6YW5 - chains MM and aa of the 38 polymer chains in the assembly; structure by electron microscopy, 2.85 A resolution.

[Chain MM]
Molecule: 40S ribosomal protein S13
Source organism: Neurospora crassa OR74A
UniProtKB: Q7S2C2 (Q7S2C2_NEUCR); residues 1-119 here = UniProt positions 1-119
Chain sequence (119 residues; each row starts with the number of its first residue):
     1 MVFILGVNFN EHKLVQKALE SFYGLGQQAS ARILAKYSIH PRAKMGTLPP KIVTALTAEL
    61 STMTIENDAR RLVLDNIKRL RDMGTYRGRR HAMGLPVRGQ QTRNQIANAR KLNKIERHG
Not modelled in the structure: 1

[Chain aa]
Molecule: 16S rRNA
Source organism: Neurospora crassa OR74A
Sequence (1864 nucleotides; each row starts with the number of its first residue):
     1 GAUGUAAUAA AAAAAAUUUU UUUUAAUUUU AUAUUACAUC AAUAAAAAUA GAUGAGUUUG
    61 GUGAUGGCUC UGAUUGAACA CUGUCCAAAU ACUUGACACA UGCUAAUCGA ACGUUUAAUU
   121 UUGGCCUAAG AAAGGGGUUU CAUCGUGGCU UAAGCUAAGG GGUUUAUUGU GGCUUAAGCU
   181 AAGGUUUAAU CUUUGACUUA AGCGGGUGUU UUAGGGGAAC UUGUGCCCCU AAAACCUCUU
   241 AAUUAAAAGU GGUGUACAGG UGAGUAUAAU AUUUUUUCGC UUAACUUAAA GUGAAGGCAA
   301 AUCCUUCAUA UUGCAAAAGG AUAUCUUAGG CACCUGUUGA AAGGGGCCUA CUUAUAUUAU
   361 AUCCGCUUUA AGAGGAUGAG AAAAGUUUCA GAGAUAGGUA GUUGUUAAGG UCAUGGCUUA
   421 ACAAGCCAAU AAUUCUCUUA GUCGAAGCUG AAAAGGCUGA UCGACCACAU UGGGAAUGAA
   481 AAAAUCCCAA GGCAAAUAGG UACAGCAGUG AGGAAUCUUG GUCAAUGGGC CCACGCCUGA
   541 ACUGGUAACU UGGAGGAAUG AGGGGUCAAC UUUGCAAAUG GAUGAGUGAU CGUUAGAAGA
   601 UCCUUAGUCC CCUGGUCUUC UUGACACAUG AGGUAUAUAC UUCUAGUCCA UAUUGGGGGG
   661 AGACUCCACG UCGAUUUAUC GAGUAAAAUU CUGUAUACAU AUUGAUAAUG ACAAUAUGUA
   721 CAUUUGUCUU GACUAAUUAC GUGCCAGCAG UCGCGGCAAU ACGUAAGAGA CUAGUGUUAA
   781 UCAUCAUAAA UAGGUUUAAA GGGUACUCAG ACGGAAAAAU UCGCCCAAAU AUAGGGGACA
   841 AUUUUUCUAG AGUUUUAUGU AAGAAGGUCG UACUCUAGAG UGGAGAGAUA AAAUUCUGUG
   901 AUACCUAGGG GACGGGUAAA GGCGAAGGCA AUCUUUUAUG UAAAAACUGA CGUCGAAGGA
   961 CGAAGGCAAA GGGAACAAAA AGGAUUAGAU ACCCCAGUAG UCUUUGCAGA CAAUUAUGAA
  1021 UGCCAUAGGU UAGAUUUUUA AUUUAGUCUA UAAAUGAAAG UGUAAGCAUU UCACCUCAAG
  1081 AGUAAGGCGG CAACGCAGGA ACUGAAAUCA CUAGACCGUU UCUGACACCA GCAAUGAAGU
  1141 AUGUUAUUUA AUUCGGUGAC CCACGAAAAA CCUUACCACA AUUUGAAUAU UAAUAAUAAU
  1201 GAUAUUAUUU UUUAUGCUUG AUAUGGCAAG CACUCAAUUU UCCCCUCCCC GUAGGUUUGC
  1261 CGCGGGGGGG GAGAAAAAAG AAAAAUAAUG GAUAAUAUAG UAAAUACCAU AUUCCAACUA
  1321 UAUUUAAUUA UUAAUACAAG UGUUGCACGG CUGUCUUCAG UUGAUGUUGC GAAACUGUGG
  1381 UUCGUUCCAU GGAAUUAACG UAAACCCUUG CUUUAUUUGU AAAUAUUAUA AAGCAGUUCA
  1441 CCUUUAUAUA GGAAAUGAUA AAAGGGAUCA AGACAAGUCA UCAUGGCCUA AAUAUUGUGG
  1501 GCUAUAGACG UGCCACAUUU UCCUAAACAA AGAGAUGCAA AAAUGUGAAU UUUAGCUAAU
  1561 CUCAAAAAAU AGGAUAAAAA UAUACAAGGA UUGUAGUCUG AAAUUCGACU GCAUGAAUAA
  1621 GAAAUUGCUA GUAAUCGUGA AUCACCAUGA CACGGUGAAU AUUCCCUCGG AUUGGUACUA
  1681 ACCACUCGUC ACAUGCUGAA AGGAGUGCGU GCAAUAAGUU UGCUUUUCUG UUAUAAGUAA
  1741 GUAGACAUAU AGGUUUAGAU GUUAUAAUAG GAUCCUUCGU AUGCGCGGCU CUGAUUAGUG
  1801 UUAAGUCGAA AUACGGUUCG UGUAGUGGAA GUUGCACGGG ACUUAUCAAU GUUGAACAAU
  1861 ACGA
Not modelled in the structure: 1-47, 126-236, 327-358, 563-667, 1195-1328
Metal / ion sites: K+ site 1: U58, G753; Mg2+ site 1: U93, G262; K+ site 2: C257, A484; K+ site 3: G262, G264, G441; Mg2+ site 2: A263, G264, G441; Mg2+ site 3: G293, G319; Mg2+ site 4: U402, C417; Mg2+ site 5 near A460 (its only coordinating residue here); Mg2+ site 6: C503, A504; K+ site 4: C523, U526, G527; Mg2+ site 7 near A524 (its only coordinating residue here); Mg2+ site 8 near C534 (its only coordinating residue here); 50 more Mg2+ sites not listed; 14 more K+ sites not listed
From the paper describing this entry:
  - Mg2+ coordination: A1745

[Chain MM / chain aa interface]
Residue-residue contacts - 83 pairs, chain MM then chain aa:
  Asn-8(MM) with U1583(aa), hydrogen bond to the sugar; A1584(aa), phosphate contact
  Phe-9(MM) with U1583(aa), base contact
  Asn-10(MM) with U1583(aa), hydrogen bond to the sugar; A1584(aa), hydrogen bond to the base
  His-12(MM) with A1584(aa), base contact
  Lys-13(MM) with C1585(aa), salt bridge to the phosphate
  Lys-17(MM) with C1585(aa), salt bridge to the phosphate; A1586(aa), salt bridge to the phosphate
  Phe-22(MM) with U1614(aa), phosphate contact
  Tyr-23(MM) with U1614(aa), phosphate contact; G1615(aa), phosphate contact
  Gly-24(MM) with A1613(aa), phosphate contact; U1614(aa), hydrogen bond to the phosphate
  Leu-25(MM) with U1614(aa), phosphate contact
  Gly-26(MM) with A1613(aa), phosphate contact
  Gln-27(MM) with A1613(aa), hydrogen bond to the phosphate
  Gln-28(MM) with C1612(aa), sugar contact; A1613(aa), hydrogen bond to the phosphate
  Arg-42(MM) with U1575(aa), hydrogen bond to the phosphate; A1576(aa), salt bridge to the phosphate
  Lys-44(MM) with A1576(aa), salt bridge to the phosphate
  Val-73(MM) with G1593(aa), sugar contact
  Asn-76(MM) with G1593(aa), hydrogen bond to the sugar; U1594(aa), sugar contact
  Ile-77(MM) with G1593(aa), sugar contact
  Leu-80(MM) with G1593(aa), phosphate contact
  Tyr-86(MM) with U1605(aa), sugar contact; C1606(aa), phosphate contact
  Arg-87(MM) with G1593(aa), salt bridge to the phosphate; U1594(aa), salt bridge to the phosphate
  Arg-90(MM) with U1505(aa), salt bridge to the phosphate
  His-91(MM) with U1592(aa), hydrogen bond to the phosphate; G1593(aa), salt bridge to the phosphate
  Leu-95(MM) with A1506(aa), phosphate contact
  Pro-96(MM) with U1592(aa), phosphate contact
  Val-97(MM) with U1592(aa), hydrogen bond to the phosphate
  Arg-98(MM) with U1592(aa), base contact; G1593(aa), salt bridge to the phosphate
  Gly-99(MM) with G1607(aa), phosphate contact
  Gln-100(MM) with A1141(aa), phosphate contact; U1591(aa), hydrogen bond to the phosphate; U1592(aa), hydrogen bond to the phosphate
  Gln-101(MM) with U1142(aa), hydrogen bond to the phosphate; G1143(aa), hydrogen bond to the phosphate; A1504(aa), phosphate contact
  Thr-102(MM) with A1504(aa), hydrogen bond to the phosphate; U1505(aa), hydrogen bond to the sugar
  Arg-103(MM) with G1143(aa), salt bridge to the phosphate; U1144(aa), salt bridge to the phosphate; A1504(aa), phosphate contact; U1505(aa), base contact; A1508(aa), base contact
  Asn-104(MM) with U1142(aa), base contact; G1143(aa), hydrogen bond to the base; U1144(aa), hydrogen bond to the base; A1508(aa), hydrogen bond to the base; C1509(aa), hydrogen bond to the base
  Gln-105(MM) with U1140(aa), hydrogen bond to the base; A1141(aa), hydrogen bond to the base; U1142(aa), base contact
  Ile-106(MM) with U1140(aa), phosphate contact; A1506(aa), phosphate contact
  Ala-107(MM) with G1139(aa), phosphate contact; U1140(aa), hydrogen bond to the phosphate
  Asn-108(MM) with G1139(aa), phosphate contact; U1140(aa), hydrogen bond to the phosphate; A1590(aa), hydrogen bond to the base; U1591(aa), sugar contact; A1616(aa), hydrogen bond to the base
  Arg-110(MM) with A1506(aa), salt bridge to the phosphate; G1507(aa), salt bridge to the phosphate
  Lys-111(MM) with A1616(aa), hydrogen bond to the sugar; A1617(aa), sugar contact
  Leu-112(MM) with A1590(aa), base contact; U1591(aa), sugar contact; A1616(aa), sugar contact
  Asn-113(MM) with U1591(aa), hydrogen bond to the sugar; U1592(aa), hydrogen bond to the phosphate
  Arg-117(MM) with U1591(aa), sugar contact; U1592(aa), sugar contact
  His-118(MM) with U1614(aa), sugar contact
  Gly-119(MM) with U1614(aa), hydrogen bond to the sugar
Other interface residues (no listed pair), chain MM (45 interface residues in all): Ala-109
Other interface residues (no listed pair), chain aa (33 interface residues in all): U1503

[In short]
The interface between chain MM and chain aa involves 45 residues on one side and 33 on the other; the contacts
include 30 hydrogen bonds and 14 salt bridges. Among the polar pairs are Asn-10(MM)/A1584(aa),
Asn-104(MM)/G1143(aa) and Asn-104(MM)/U1144(aa). U58(aa) and G753(aa) coordinate K+ site 1. From the paper:
Mg2+ coordination by A1745(aa).
Here chain MM is 40S ribosomal protein S13 and chain aa is 16S rRNA, both from Neurospora crassa OR74A. Entry
6YW5 (The structure of the small subunit of the mitoribosome from Neurospora crassa) was determined by
electron microscopy (same publication as 6YWE, 6YWS, 6YWV, 6YWX and 6YWY).
